1B0G - chains A and C of the 3 polymer chains in the assembly; structure by X-ray diffraction, 2.50 A resolution.

# Chain A
Protein: Class I histocompatibility antigen
From: Homo sapiens
Reference sequence: P01892 (1A02_HUMAN); residues 1-275 here correspond to UniProt positions 25-299 (UniProt number = residue number + 24)
Amino-acid sequence (275 residues; each row starts with the number of its first residue):
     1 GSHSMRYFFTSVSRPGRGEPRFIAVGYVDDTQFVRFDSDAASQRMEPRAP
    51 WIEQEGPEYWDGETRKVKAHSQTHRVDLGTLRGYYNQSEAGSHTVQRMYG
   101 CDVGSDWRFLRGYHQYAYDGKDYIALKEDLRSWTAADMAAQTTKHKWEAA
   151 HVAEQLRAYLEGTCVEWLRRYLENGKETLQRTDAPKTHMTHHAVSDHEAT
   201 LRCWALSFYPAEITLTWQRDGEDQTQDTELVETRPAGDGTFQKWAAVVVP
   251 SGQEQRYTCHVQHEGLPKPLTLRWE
Disulfides: Cys101-Cys164, Cys203-Cys259

# Chain C
Protein: Peptide P1049 (ALWGFFPVL)
Amino-acid sequence (9 residues; each row starts with the number of its first residue):
     1 ALWGFFPVL

# Chain A / chain C interface
Pairs across the interface (45; chain A residue first):
  Met5(A) with Ala1(C)
  Tyr7(A) with Ala1(C), hydrogen bond (side chain-backbone); Leu2(C), hydrophobic
  Phe9(A) with Leu2(C), hydrophobic
  Met45(A) with Leu2(C), hydrophobic
  Glu63(A) with Ala1(C); Leu2(C), hydrogen bond (side chain-backbone)
  Arg65(A) with Phe6(C)
  Lys66(A) with Leu2(C), hydrogen bond (side chain-backbone); Trp3(C); Gly4(C); Phe6(C)
  Val67(A) with Leu2(C)
  Ala69(A) with Phe6(C), hydrophobic
  His70(A) with Leu2(C); Trp3(C), hydrogen bond (side chain-backbone); Phe6(C)
  Thr73(A) with Phe6(C); Pro7(C)
  Asp77(A) with Val8(C); Leu9(C), hydrogen bond (side chain-backbone)
  Thr80(A) with Leu9(C)
  Leu81(A) with Leu9(C), hydrophobic
  Tyr84(A) with Leu9(C), hydrogen bond (side chain-backbone)
  Arg97(A) with Trp3(C); Pro7(C)
  Tyr99(A) with Leu2(C); Trp3(C), hydrogen bond (side chain-backbone)
  His114(A) with Trp3(C)
  Tyr116(A) with Leu9(C), hydrophobic
  Tyr123(A) with Leu9(C), hydrophobic
  Thr143(A) with Leu9(C), hydrogen bond (side chain-backbone)
  Lys146(A) with Leu9(C), hydrogen bond (side chain-backbone)
  Trp147(A) with Pro7(C), hydrophobic; Val8(C), hydrogen bond (side chain-backbone); Leu9(C), hydrophobic
  Val152(A) with Phe5(C), hydrophobic
  Gln155(A) with Trp3(C); Phe5(C)
  Leu156(A) with Trp3(C), hydrophobic
  Tyr159(A) with Ala1(C), hydrogen bond (side chain-backbone); Leu2(C); Trp3(C)
  Trp167(A) with Ala1(C)
  Tyr171(A) with Ala1(C), hydrogen bond (side chain-backbone)
Also at the interface, not in a pair above, chain A (32 interface residues in all): Tyr59, Val76, Ile124

# In short
32 residues of chain A and 9 residues of chain C are in contact, with 12 hydrogen bonds. Polar pairs include
Tyr7(A)-Ala1(C), Glu63(A)-Leu2(C) and Lys66(A)-Leu2(C).
Here chain A is Class I histocompatibility antigen (Homo sapiens) and chain C is Peptide P1049 (ALWGFFPVL).
Entry 1B0G (Class I histocompatibility antigen (HLA-A2.1)/beta 2-microglobulin/peptide P1049 complex) was
determined by X-ray diffraction, deposited together with 1BZ9.
